Entry 8D9S (electron microscopy, 20.00 A resolution (very low resolution: no residue pairs are listed; an interface is given only as per-side residue counts)); this record covers chains M and Z of the 60 polymer chains in the assembly.

Chain M:
Molecule: AP-1 complex subunit mu-1
Source organism: Mus musculus
Reference sequence: P35585 (AP1M1_MOUSE); residue numbers follow UniProt; this construct covers 1-423
Chain sequence (423 residues; numbered 1 to 423; the number before each row is that of its first residue):
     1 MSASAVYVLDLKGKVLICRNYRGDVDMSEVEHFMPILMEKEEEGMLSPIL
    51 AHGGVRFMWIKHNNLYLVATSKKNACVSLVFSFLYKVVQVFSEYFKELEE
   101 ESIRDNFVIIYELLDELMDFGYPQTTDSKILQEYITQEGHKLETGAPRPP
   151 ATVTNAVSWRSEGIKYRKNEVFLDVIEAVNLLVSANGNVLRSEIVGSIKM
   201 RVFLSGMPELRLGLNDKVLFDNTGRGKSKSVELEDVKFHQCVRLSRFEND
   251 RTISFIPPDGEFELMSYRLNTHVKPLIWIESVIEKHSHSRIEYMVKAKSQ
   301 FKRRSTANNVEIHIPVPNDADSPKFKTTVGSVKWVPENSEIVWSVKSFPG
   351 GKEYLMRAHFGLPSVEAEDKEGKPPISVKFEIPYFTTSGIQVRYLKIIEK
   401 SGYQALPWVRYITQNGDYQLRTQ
Unresolved in the structure: 1, 139-145
Swiss-Prot annotation at these positions:
  - modified residue: Ser2 (N-acetylserine), Thr152 (Phosphothreonine), Thr154 (Phosphothreonine), Thr223 (Phosphothreonine)

Chain Z:
Molecule: ADP ribosylation factor 1
Source organism: Homo sapiens
Reference sequence: A0A8C2UGL4 (A0A8C2UGL4_CHILA); residues 2-181 here = UniProt positions 2-181
Chain sequence (181 residues; numbered 1 to 181; the number before each row is that of its first residue):
     1 XGNIFANLFKGLFGKKEMRILMVGLDAAGKTTILYKLKLGEIVTTIPTIG
    51 FNVETVEYKNISFTVWDVGGQDKIRPLWRHYFQNTQGLIFVVDSNDRERV
   101 NEAREELMRMLAEDELRDAVLLVFANKQDLPNAMNAAEITDKLGLHSLRH
   151 RNWYIQATCATSGDGLYEGLDWLSNQLRNQK
Unresolved in the structure: 1
Construct notes: expression tag (1)
Modified positions: MYR (myristic acid) at position 1
Residues lining bound ligands: GTP (guanosine-5'-triphosphate): Asp26, Ala27, Ala28, Gly29, Lys30, Thr31, Thr32, Val43, Thr45, Ile46, Pro47, Thr48, Gly69, Gly70, Lys127, Cys159, Ala160, Thr161

How chain M and chain Z interact:
At this resolution (20 A) residue pairs are not listed: 7 residues of chain M and 5 of chain Z lie at the interface.

Overview:
7 residues of chain M and 5 residues of chain Z are in contact. Chain Z binds GTP.
Chain M is AP-1 complex subunit mu-1 (Mus musculus) and chain Z is ADP ribosylation factor 1 (Homo sapiens);
the structure, AP-1, Arf1, Nef lattice on MHC-I lipopeptide incorporated wide membrane tubes, centered on
beta-Arf1, was determined by electron microscopy together with 7UX3, 8D4C, 8D4D, 8D4E, 8D4F, 8D4G and 5
further entries from the same study.
